8VJI - chains a and g of the 14 polymer chains in the assembly; structure by electron microscopy, 3.30 A resolution.

Chain a (and g):
Name: Decorator protein D
Organism: Chivirus chi
Notes: chain g of this document is another copy of the same molecule, construct and numbering; everything in this record applies to it too
Reference sequence: M9NSZ8 (M9NSZ8_9CAUD); residue numbers follow UniProt; this construct covers 1-139
Sequence (139 residues; each row starts with the number of its first residue):
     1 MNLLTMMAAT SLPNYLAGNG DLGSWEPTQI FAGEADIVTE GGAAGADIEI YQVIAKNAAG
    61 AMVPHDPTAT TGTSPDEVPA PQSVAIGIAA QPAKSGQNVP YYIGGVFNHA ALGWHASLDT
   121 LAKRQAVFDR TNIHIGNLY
Unresolved in the structure: 1-9, 71-76

Chain a / chain g interface:
Pairs across the interface - 21 pairs, chain a then chain g:
  T10(a) with S24(g), hydrogen bond (backbone-backbone); W25(g); E26(g), hydrogen bond (backbone-backbone)
  S11(a) with W25(g), hydrogen bond (backbone-side chain); E26(g); T28(g)
  L12(a) with T28(g); I50(g), hydrophobic; Y51(g), hydrophobic
  Y15(a) with Q91(g)
  L16(a) with Q91(g)
  S24(a) with T10(g), hydrogen bond (backbone-side chain)
  W25(a) with T10(g); S11(g), hydrogen bond (side chain-backbone)
  E26(a) with S11(g)
  T28(a) with S11(g), hydrogen bond; L12(g)
  I50(a) with L12(g), hydrophobic
  Y51(a) with L12(g)
  Q91(a) with Y15(g); L16(g)
Other interface residues (no listed pair), chain a (13 interface residues in all): P92

In short:
13 residues of chain a face 12 of chain g across their interface, with 6 hydrogen bonds. Among the polar pairs
are S11(a)-W25(g), S24(a)-T10(g) and T28(a)-S11(g).
Chain a and chain g are both Decorator protein D (Chivirus chi); the structure, Cryo-EM of capsid of
bacteriophage Chi, was determined by electron microscopy (same publication as 8VHX, 8VJA and 8VJH).
